Entry 5THO (X-ray diffraction, 3.00 A resolution); this record covers chains B and C of the 28 polymer chains in the assembly.

# Chain B (and C)
Protein: Proteasome subunit alpha
From: Mycobacterium tuberculosis (strain ATCC 25177 / H37Ra)
Notes: EC 3.4.25.1; chain C of this document is another copy of the same molecule, construct and numbering; everything in this record applies to it too
UniProtKB: A5U4D5 (PSA_MYCTA); residue numbers follow UniProt; this construct covers 10-248
Amino-acid sequence (240 residues; each row starts with the number of its first residue):
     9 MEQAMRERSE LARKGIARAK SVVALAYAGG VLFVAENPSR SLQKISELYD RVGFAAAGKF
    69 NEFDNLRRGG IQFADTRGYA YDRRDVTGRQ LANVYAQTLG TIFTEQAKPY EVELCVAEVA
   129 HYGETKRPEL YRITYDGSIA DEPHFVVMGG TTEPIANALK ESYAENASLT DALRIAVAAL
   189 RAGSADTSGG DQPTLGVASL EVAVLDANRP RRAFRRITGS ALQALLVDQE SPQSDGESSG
Unresolved in the structure: 191-202, 236-248 (chain C: 192-202, 237-248)
Construct notes: initiating methionine (9)

# Interface between chain B and chain C
Residue-residue contacts (35; chain B residue first):
  Met-9(B) / Glu-15(C)  hydrogen bond (backbone-side chain)
  Met-9(B) / Arg-16(C)
  Met-9(B) / Leu-19(C)  hydrophobic
  Met-9(B) / Ala-115(C)
  Met-9(B) / Pro-117(C)
  Glu-10(B) / Glu-15(C)  hydrogen bond (backbone-side chain)
  Glu-10(B) / Leu-19(C)
  Glu-10(B) / Lys-22(C)  salt bridge
  Glu-10(B) / Arg-26(C)  salt bridge
  Gln-11(B) / Glu-15(C)  hydrogen bond (backbone-side chain)
  Arg-97(B) / Ser-49(C)
  Asn-101(B) / Phe-68(C)
  Asn-101(B) / Asp-72(C)  hydrogen bond
  Asn-101(B) / Arg-76(C)  hydrogen bond
  Ala-104(B) / Asn-69(C)
  Gln-105(B) / Asn-73(C)  hydrogen bond
  Gly-108(B) / Asn-69(C)
  Thr-112(B) / Ala-115(C)
  Thr-112(B) / Lys-116(C)
  Glu-113(B) / Gln-114(C)
  Glu-113(B) / Ala-115(C)
  Pro-136(B) / Arg-48(C)  hydrogen bond (backbone-side chain)
  Glu-137(B) / Arg-48(C)
  Leu-138(B) / Arg-48(C)
  Tyr-139(B) / Ser-49(C)  hydrogen bond
  Asp-144(B) / Lys-67(C)  hydrogen bond (backbone-side chain)
  Gly-145(B) / Lys-67(C)
  Gly-145(B) / Asn-69(C)
  Ile-147(B) / Leu-50(C)  hydrophobic
  Ile-147(B) / Phe-68(C)  hydrophobic
  Asp-149(B) / Ser-47(C)  hydrogen bond
  Asp-149(B) / Arg-48(C)  salt bridge
  Asp-149(B) / Ser-49(C)  hydrogen bond
  Glu-150(B) / Arg-48(C)  hydrogen bond (backbone-side chain)
  Pro-151(B) / Arg-48(C)
Interface residues without a listed pair, chain B (23 interface residues in all): Met-13, Arg-135, Ser-146

# In short
The interface between chain B and chain C involves 23 residues on one side and 19 on the other; the contacts
include 12 hydrogen bonds and 3 salt bridges. Polar pairs include Glu-10(B)/Lys-22(C), Glu-10(B)/Arg-26(C) and
Asp-149(B)/Arg-48(C).
Chain B and chain C are both Proteasome subunit alpha (Mycobacterium tuberculosis (strain ATCC 25177 /
H37Ra)); the structure, Crystal Structure of Mycobacterium Tuberculosis Proteasome in complex with N,C-capped
Dipeptide Inhibitor PKS2205, was determined by X-ray diffraction together with 5TRG, 5TRR, 5TRS, 5TRY and 5TS0
from the same study.
